PDB entry 7TXZ | electron microscopy, 3.20 A resolution | chains A and B of the 8 polymer chains in the assembly

[Chain A (and B)]
Name: Glycoprotein G
Organism: Nipah henipavirus
Notes: fragment: Ectodomain; chain B of this document is another copy of the same molecule, construct and numbering; everything in this record applies to it too
UniProtKB: Q9IH62 (GLYCP_NIPAV); numbering as in UniProt (aligned over 70-601)
Chain sequence (539 residues; row label = number of the first residue in the row):
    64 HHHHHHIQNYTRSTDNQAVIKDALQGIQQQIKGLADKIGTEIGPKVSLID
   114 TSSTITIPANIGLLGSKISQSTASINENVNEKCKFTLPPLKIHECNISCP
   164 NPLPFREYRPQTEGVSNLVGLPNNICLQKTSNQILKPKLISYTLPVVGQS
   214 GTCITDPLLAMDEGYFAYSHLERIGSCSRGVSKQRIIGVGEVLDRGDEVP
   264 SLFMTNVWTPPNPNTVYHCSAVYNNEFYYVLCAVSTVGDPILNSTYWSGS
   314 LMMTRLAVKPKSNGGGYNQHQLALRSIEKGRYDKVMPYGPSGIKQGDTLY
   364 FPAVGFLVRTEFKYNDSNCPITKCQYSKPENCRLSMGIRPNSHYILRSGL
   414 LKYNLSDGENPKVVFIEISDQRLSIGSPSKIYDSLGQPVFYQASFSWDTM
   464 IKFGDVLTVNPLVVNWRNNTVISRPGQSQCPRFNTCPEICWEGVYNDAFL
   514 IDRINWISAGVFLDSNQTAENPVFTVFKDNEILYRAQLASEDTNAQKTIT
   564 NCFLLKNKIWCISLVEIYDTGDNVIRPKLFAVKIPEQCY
Disordered / not traced: 64-130, 583-584 (chain B: 64-131)
Cystine bridges: C189-C601, C216-C240, C282-C295, C382-C395, C387-C499, C493-C503, C565-C574
Covalently attached groups: N-acetylglucosamine (NAG) linked to N159, N306, N378, N417, N481; glycan linked to N529
Construct notes: expression tag (64-69, 602)
Curated features (UniProtKB/Swiss-Prot):
  - glycosylation (N-linked (GlcNAc...) asparagine): N72, N159, N306, N378, N417, N481, N529
  - natural variant: R248 (R248K: In strain: Isolate NiV/KHM/CSUR38), T272 (T272A: In strain: Isolate NiV/MY/99/VRI-0626), G327 (G327D: In strain: Isolate NiV/KHM/CSUR38), I408 (I408V: In strain: Isolate NiV/KHM/CSUR38), V426 (V426I: In strain: Isolate NiV/KHM/CSUR38), L470 (L470Q: In strain: Isolate NiV/KHM/CSUR38), N478 (N478S: In strain: Isolate NiV/KHM/CSUR38), N481 (N481D: In strain: Isolate NiV/KHM/CSUR38)
From the paper describing this entry:
  - post-translational modification sites: N306, N378, N417, N481, N529
  - self-association interface (contacts with another copy of this molecule); pairs are residue here / residue on that copy: C158-C162 (disulfide)

[How chain A and chain B interact]
Residue-residue contacts (38):
  I160(A) with I237(B)
  C162(A) with S239(B)
  P163(A) with S239(B); R242(B)
  N164(A) with S239(B)
  P165(A) with S239(B)
  L166(A) with G238(B); C240(B), hydrophobic
  R169(A) with G584(B), hydrogen bond (side chain-backbone)
  Y171(A) with Q212(B)
  Y205(A) with R172(B), hydrogen bond (backbone-side chain); R258(B)
  T206(A) with R172(B)
  P208(A) with Y171(B), hydrophobic
  Q247(A) with Y171(B)
  I249(A) with Y171(B), hydrophobic
  L256(A) with P208(B); V210(B), hydrophobic
  R258(A) with E170(B), salt bridge; S204(B); Y205(B), hydrogen bond (backbone-backbone); P208(B)
  G259(A) with L202(B); I203(B); R589(B)
  D260(A) with L202(B)
  E261(A) with K591(B), salt bridge
  F266(A) with E170(B); P208(B), hydrophobic
  M267(A) with E170(B); Y171(B), hydrogen bond (backbone-backbone)
  T268(A) with F168(B)
  V270(A) with Y171(B), hydrophobic
  P323(A) with P167(B); F168(B), hydrophobic
  K324(A) with F168(B)
  S325(A) with P167(B)
  N331(A) with F168(B)
Also at the interface, not in a pair above, chain A (28 interface residues in all): C146, D257
Also at the interface, not in a pair above, chain B (34 interface residues in all): C146, P173, V209, S213, T215, C216, G243, V244, G259, D260, T583, D585, I588

[Summary]
28 residues of chain A and 34 residues of chain B are in contact, with 4 hydrogen bonds and 2 salt bridges.
Among the polar pairs are R258(A)-E170(B), E261(A)-K591(B) and R169(A)-G584(B). From the paper: modification
sites N306(A), N378(A) and N417(A) among others; a self-association interface involving C158(A).
Both chains are Glycoprotein G (Nipah henipavirus). Entry 7TXZ (Nipah Virus attachment (G) glycoprotein
ectodomain in complex with nAH1.3 neutralizing antibody Fab fragment (local refinement ...) was determined by
electron microscopy together with 7TY0 from the same study.
